Entry 8IUK (electron microscopy, 2.67 A resolution); this record covers chains A and N of the 6 polymer chains in the assembly.

Chain A:
Molecule: G subunit alpha (q)
Organism: Homo sapiens
Chain sequence (361 residues; each row starts with the number of its first residue; note: 122 numbers in that range are skipped by the numbering (no residue carries them; nothing is unmodelled there); a row labelled like 61A-61Z holds insertion residues (61A, then the next letters in order)):
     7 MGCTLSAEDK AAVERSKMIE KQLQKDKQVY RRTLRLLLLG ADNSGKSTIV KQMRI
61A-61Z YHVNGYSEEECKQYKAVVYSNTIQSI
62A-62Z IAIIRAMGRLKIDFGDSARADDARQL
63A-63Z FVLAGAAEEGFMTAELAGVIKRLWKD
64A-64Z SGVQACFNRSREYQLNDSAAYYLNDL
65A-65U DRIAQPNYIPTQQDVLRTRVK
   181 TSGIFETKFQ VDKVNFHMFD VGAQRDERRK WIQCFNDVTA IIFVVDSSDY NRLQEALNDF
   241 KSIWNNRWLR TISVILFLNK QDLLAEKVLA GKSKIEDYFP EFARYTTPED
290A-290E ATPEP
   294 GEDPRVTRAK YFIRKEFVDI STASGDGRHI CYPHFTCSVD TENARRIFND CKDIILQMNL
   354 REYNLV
Unresolved in the structure: 7-10, 61A-61Z, 62A-62Z, 63A-63Z, 64A-64Z, 65A-65U, 290A-290E

Chain N:
Molecule: nanobody Nb35
Organism: Lama glama
Notes: antibody fragment or engineered binder
Chain sequence (150 residues; numbered -21 to 128; the number before each row is that of its first residue; numbers below 1 keep their minus sign (Met-21 is residue -21)):
   -21 MKYLLPTAAA GLLLLAAQPA MAQVQLQESG GGLVQPGGSL RLSCAASGFT FSNYKMNWVR
    39 QAPGKGLEWV SDISQSGASI SYTGSVKGRF TISRDNAKNT LYLQMNSLKP EDTAVYYCAR
    99 CPAPFTRDCF DVTSTTYAYR GQGTQVTVSS
Unresolved in the structure: -21 to 0
Disulfide bonds: Cys22-Cys96, Cys99-Cys107

How chain A and chain N interact:
Contacting residue pairs (30; chain A residue first):
  Arg205(A) - Thr114(N)  hydrogen bond
  Asp206(A) - Asp109(N)
  Asp206(A) - Ser112(N)
  Asp206(A) - Thr113(N)
  Glu207(A) - Asp109(N)
  Arg208(A) - Asp109(N)  hydrogen bond (backbone-side chain)
  Arg209(A) - Pro100(N)
  Arg209(A) - Phe108(N)
  Arg209(A) - Asp109(N)  salt bridge
  Arg209(A) - Tyr115(N)
  Arg209(A) - Tyr117(N)
  Gln234(A) - Trp47(N)
  Gln234(A) - Thr61(N)
  Glu235(A) - Leu45(N)
  Asn238(A) - Trp47(N)
  Lys241(A) - Ser59(N)
  Ser242(A) - Asp106(N)
  Ser242(A) - Cys107(N)  hydrogen bond (side chain-backbone)
  Ser242(A) - Phe108(N)
  Ile243(A) - Phe108(N)  hydrophobic
  Asn245(A) - Arg105(N)  hydrogen bond (backbone-side chain)
  Asn245(A) - Asp106(N)
  Asn246(A) - Asp106(N)
  Asn246(A) - Phe108(N)
  Arg250(A) - Arg105(N)
  Tyr278(A) - Gly62(N)
  Tyr278(A) - Ser63(N)
  Pro280(A) - Gly62(N)
  Ser317(A) - Arg105(N)  hydrogen bond (backbone-side chain)
  Asp319(A) - Arg105(N)  salt bridge
Other interface residues (no listed pair), chain A (22 interface residues in all): Arg247, Phe279, Glu281, Arg321
Other interface residues (no listed pair), chain N (19 interface residues in all): Glu46, Lys65

Summary:
22 residues of chain A face 19 of chain N across their interface, with 5 hydrogen bonds and 2 salt bridges.
Polar pairs include Arg209(A)-Asp109(N), Asp319(A)-Arg105(N) and Arg205(A)-Thr114(N).
Chain A is G subunit alpha (q) (Homo sapiens) and chain N is nanobody Nb35 (Lama glama); the structure,
Cryo-EM structure of the PGF2-alpha-bound human PTGFR-Gq complex, was determined by electron microscopy (same
publication as 8IUL and 8IUM).
